2CNS - chain A; structure by X-ray diffraction, 2.50 A resolution.

Chain A:
Protein: Modification of 30S ribosomal subunit protein S18
Organism: Salmonella typhimurium LT2
Notes: EC 2.3.1.128
Reference sequence: Q8ZJW4 (Q8ZJW4_SALTY); numbering as in UniProt (aligned over 1-148)
Sequence (160 residues; numbered 1 to 160; the number before each row is that of its first residue):
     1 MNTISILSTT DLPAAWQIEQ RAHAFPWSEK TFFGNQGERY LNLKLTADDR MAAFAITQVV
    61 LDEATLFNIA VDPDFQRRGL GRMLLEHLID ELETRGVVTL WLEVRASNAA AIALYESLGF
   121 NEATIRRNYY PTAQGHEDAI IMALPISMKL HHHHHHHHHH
Not modelled in the structure: 152-160
Small-molecule neighbours: acetyl coenzyme A (ACO): Ala22, His23, Leu66, Phe67, Asn68, Ile69, Ala70, Val71, Gln76, Arg77, Arg78, Gly79, Leu80, Gly81, Arg82, Leu102, Glu103, Val104, Asn108, Ala110, Ala111, Ala113, Leu114, Tyr115
Curated features (UniProtKB/Swiss-Prot):
  - active site: Glu103 (Proton acceptor), Tyr115 (Proton donor)
  - binding site (acetyl-CoA): Ile69 to Val71, Arg77 to Arg82, Asn108
From the paper describing this entry:
  - binding site for acetyl coenzyme A: His23, Ile69, Gln76 to Gly81, Arg82, Tyr115
  - catalytic residues: Ile69 (proposed by the authors, not directly observed)
  - catalytic residues: Tyr115

Summary:
Ligands of chain A: acetyl coenzyme A. From UniProt: active-site residues Glu103 and Tyr115 and 10
acetyl-CoA-binding residues. The paper reports catalytic residues Ile69 and Tyr115; a binding site for acetyl
coenzyme A at His23, Ile69 and Gln76 among others.
Chain A is Modification of 30S ribosomal subunit protein S18 (Salmonella typhimurium LT2); the structure, RimI
- Ribosomal S18 N-alpha-protein acetyltransferase in complex with acetylCoA, was determined by X-ray
diffraction, deposited together with 2CNT and 2CNM.
